7ZHE - chain A; structure by X-ray diffraction, 2.00 A resolution.

Chain A:
Name: Transcription activator effector binding
From: Ruminiclostridium cellulolyticum
UniProtKB: B8I0Z6 (B8I0Z6_RUMCH); numbering as in UniProt (aligned over 1-151)
Chain sequence (158 residues; each row starts with the number of its first residue; numbers below 1 keep their minus sign (Gly-5 is residue -5)):
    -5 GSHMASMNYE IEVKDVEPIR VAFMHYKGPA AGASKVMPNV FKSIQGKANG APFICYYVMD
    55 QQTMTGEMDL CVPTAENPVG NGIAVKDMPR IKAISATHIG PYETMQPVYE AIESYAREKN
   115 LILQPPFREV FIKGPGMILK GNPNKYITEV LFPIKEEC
Disordered / not traced: -5 to -4, 134-136, 151-152
Construct notes: expression tag (-5 to 0, 152)
Metal / ion sites: Na+: His92, Gly94, Tyr140, Thr142

Overview:
His92, Gly94, Tyr140 and Thr142 coordinate Na+.
Chain A is Transcription activator effector binding (Ruminiclostridium cellulolyticum); the structure, Crystal
structure of CtaZ from Ruminiclostridium cellulolyticum, was determined by X-ray diffraction together with
7ZHD from the same study.
